Entry 7CL3 (X-ray diffraction, 2.20 A resolution); this record covers chains A and B.

# Chain A (and B)
Molecule: Kanamycin B dioxygenase
Source organism: Streptomyces kanamyceticus
Notes: EC 1.14.11.37; chain B of this document is another copy of the same molecule, construct and numbering; everything in this record applies to it too
Reference sequence: Q6L732 (KANJ_STRKN); residue numbers follow UniProt; this construct covers 1-285
Sequence (301 residues; row label = number of the first residue in the row; numbers below 1 keep their minus sign (Met-15 is residue -15)):
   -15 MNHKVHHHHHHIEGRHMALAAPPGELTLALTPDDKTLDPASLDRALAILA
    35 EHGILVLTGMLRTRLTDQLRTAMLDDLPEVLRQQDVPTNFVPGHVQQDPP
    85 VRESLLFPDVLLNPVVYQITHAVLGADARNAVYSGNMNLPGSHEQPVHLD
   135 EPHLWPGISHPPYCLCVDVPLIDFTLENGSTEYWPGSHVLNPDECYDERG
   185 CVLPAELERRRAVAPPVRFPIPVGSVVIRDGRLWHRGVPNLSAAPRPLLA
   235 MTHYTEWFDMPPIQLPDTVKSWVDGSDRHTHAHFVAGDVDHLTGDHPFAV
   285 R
Unresolved in the structure: -15 to -1, 277-279, 285 (chain B: -15 to 1, 283-285)
Construct notes: expression tag (-15 to 0)
Ion coordination: Ni2+: His132, Asp134, His219
Ligand contacts: Kanamycin B (9CS; (1R,2S,3S,4R,6S)-4,6-diamino-3-[(3-amino-3-deoxy-alpha-D-glucopyranosyl)oxy]-2-hydroxycyclohexyl 2,6-diamino-2,6-dideoxy-alpha-D-glucopyranoside): Asn73, Gln80, Val116, Asn120, Asp134, Glu135, Pro136, Cys150, Asp152, Glu182, Arg183, Gly184, Arg213, Ala234, Thr236, Tyr238, Met244, Phe282, Val284

# Chain A / chain B interface
Pairs across the interface (20; chain A residue first):
  Arg113(A) with Asp243(B), salt bridge
  Leu138(A) with Trp241(B), hydrogen bond (backbone-side chain)
  Trp139(A) with His144(B); Pro145(B); Pro146(B), hydrogen bond (side chain-backbone); Trp241(B), hydrophobic
  Ile142(A) with Pro145(B), hydrophobic
  His144(A) with Trp139(B)
  Pro145(A) with Trp139(B); Ile142(B), hydrophobic
  Pro146(A) with Trp139(B), hydrogen bond (backbone-side chain)
  Trp241(A) with Leu138(B), hydrogen bond (side chain-backbone); Trp139(B), hydrophobic; Trp241(B), hydrophobic; Phe242(B), hydrophobic; Asp243(B), hydrogen bond (backbone-backbone)
  Phe242(A) with Trp241(B), hydrophobic
  Asp243(A) with Arg113(B), salt bridge; Trp241(B), hydrogen bond (backbone-backbone); Asp243(B)
Interface residues without a listed pair, chain A (12 interface residues in all): Tyr147, Glu240
Interface residues without a listed pair, chain B (12 interface residues in all): Tyr147, Glu240

# Overview
Chain A and chain B each contribute 12 residues to their interface; the contacts include 6 hydrogen bonds and
2 salt bridges. Among the polar pairs are Arg113(A)-Asp243(B), Leu138(A)-Trp241(B) and Trp139(A)-Pro146(B).
Bound to chain A: Kanamycin B. His132(A), Asp134(A) and His219(A) coordinate Ni2+.
Chain A and chain B are both Kanamycin B dioxygenase (Streptomyces kanamyceticus); the structure, The crystal
structure of KanJ in complex with kanamycin B, was determined by X-ray diffraction (same publication as 7CL2,
7CL4, 7CL5 and 7CL6).
